3DCJ - chains A and B; structure by X-ray diffraction, 2.20 A resolution.

== Chain A (and B) ==
Protein: Probable 5'-phosphoribosylglycinamide formyltransferase purN
From: Mycobacterium tuberculosis
Notes: EC 2.1.2.2; chain B of this document is another copy of the same molecule, construct and numbering; everything in this record applies to it too
UniProt: P71554 (P71554_MYCTU); residue numbers follow UniProt; this construct covers 2-215
Chain sequence (215 residues; numbered 1 to 215; the number before each row is that of its first residue):
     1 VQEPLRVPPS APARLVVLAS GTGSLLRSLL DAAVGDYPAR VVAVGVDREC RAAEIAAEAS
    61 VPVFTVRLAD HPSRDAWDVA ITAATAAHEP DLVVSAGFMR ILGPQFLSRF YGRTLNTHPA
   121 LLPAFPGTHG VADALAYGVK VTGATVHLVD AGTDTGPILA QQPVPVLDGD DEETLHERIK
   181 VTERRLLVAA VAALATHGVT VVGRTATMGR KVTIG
Disordered / not traced: 1-2, 209-215 (chain B: 1-3, 209-215)
Sequence notes: expression tag (1)
Ligand contacts: 5-methyltetrahydrofolate (THH; N-[4-({[(6S)-2-amino-4-hydroxy-5-methyl-5,6,7,8-tetrahydropteridin-6-yl]methyl}amino)benzoyl]-L-glutamic acid): Ser95, Phe98, Met99, Arg100, Ile101, Leu102, Leu107, Asn116, His118, Pro119, Gly127, Thr128, His147, Val149, Asp150, Ala151, Gly152, Thr153, Asp154

== How chain A and chain B interact ==
Residue-residue contacts (21):
  Arg67(A) with Glu89(B), salt bridge
  Leu68(A) with Arg109(B), hydrogen bond (backbone-side chain); Arg113(B)
  Ala69(A) with Ala86(B); Glu89(B); Arg109(B)
  His71(A) with Arg109(B), hydrogen bond (backbone-side chain)
  Pro72(A) with Arg109(B)
  Ser73(A) with Ser108(B)
  Arg74(A) with Leu5(B); Arg6(B), hydrogen bond (side chain-backbone)
  Met99(A) with Pro8(B)
  Ile101(A) with Arg6(B); Pro8(B)
  Thr128(A) with Pro9(B); Thr196(B), hydrogen bond (side chain-backbone); His197(B)
  His129(A) with Thr196(B); His197(B)
  Gly152(A) with Arg6(B)
  Thr153(A) with Arg6(B)
Interface residues without a listed pair, chain A (15 interface residues in all): Arg100, Ala151
Interface residues without a listed pair, chain B (13 interface residues in all): Val7, Asp91

== Summary ==
The interface between chain A and chain B involves 15 residues on one side and 13 on the other, with 4
hydrogen bonds and 1 salt bridge. Among the polar pairs are Arg67(A)-Glu89(B), Leu68(A)-Arg109(B) and
His71(A)-Arg109(B). Ligands of chain A: 5-methyltetrahydrofolate.
Chain A and chain B are both Probable 5'-phosphoribosylglycinamide formyltransferase purN (Mycobacterium
tuberculosis); the structure, Crystal structure of glycinamide formyltransferase (PurN) from Mycobacterium
tuberculosis in complex with 5-methyl-5,6,7,8-tetrahydrofolic acid derivative, was determined by X-ray
diffraction (same publication as 3DA8).
